Entry 6M6H (electron microscopy, 4.50 A resolution (low resolution: residue-level contacts below are approximate; hydrogen-bond / salt-bridge calls are withheld)); this record covers chains E and L of the 20 polymer chains in the assembly.

Chain E:
Name: Major capsid protein
Source organism: Human herpesvirus 2
Reference sequence: P89442 (MCP_HHV2H); numbering as in UniProt (aligned over 1-1374)
Sequence (1374 residues; each row starts with the number of its first residue):
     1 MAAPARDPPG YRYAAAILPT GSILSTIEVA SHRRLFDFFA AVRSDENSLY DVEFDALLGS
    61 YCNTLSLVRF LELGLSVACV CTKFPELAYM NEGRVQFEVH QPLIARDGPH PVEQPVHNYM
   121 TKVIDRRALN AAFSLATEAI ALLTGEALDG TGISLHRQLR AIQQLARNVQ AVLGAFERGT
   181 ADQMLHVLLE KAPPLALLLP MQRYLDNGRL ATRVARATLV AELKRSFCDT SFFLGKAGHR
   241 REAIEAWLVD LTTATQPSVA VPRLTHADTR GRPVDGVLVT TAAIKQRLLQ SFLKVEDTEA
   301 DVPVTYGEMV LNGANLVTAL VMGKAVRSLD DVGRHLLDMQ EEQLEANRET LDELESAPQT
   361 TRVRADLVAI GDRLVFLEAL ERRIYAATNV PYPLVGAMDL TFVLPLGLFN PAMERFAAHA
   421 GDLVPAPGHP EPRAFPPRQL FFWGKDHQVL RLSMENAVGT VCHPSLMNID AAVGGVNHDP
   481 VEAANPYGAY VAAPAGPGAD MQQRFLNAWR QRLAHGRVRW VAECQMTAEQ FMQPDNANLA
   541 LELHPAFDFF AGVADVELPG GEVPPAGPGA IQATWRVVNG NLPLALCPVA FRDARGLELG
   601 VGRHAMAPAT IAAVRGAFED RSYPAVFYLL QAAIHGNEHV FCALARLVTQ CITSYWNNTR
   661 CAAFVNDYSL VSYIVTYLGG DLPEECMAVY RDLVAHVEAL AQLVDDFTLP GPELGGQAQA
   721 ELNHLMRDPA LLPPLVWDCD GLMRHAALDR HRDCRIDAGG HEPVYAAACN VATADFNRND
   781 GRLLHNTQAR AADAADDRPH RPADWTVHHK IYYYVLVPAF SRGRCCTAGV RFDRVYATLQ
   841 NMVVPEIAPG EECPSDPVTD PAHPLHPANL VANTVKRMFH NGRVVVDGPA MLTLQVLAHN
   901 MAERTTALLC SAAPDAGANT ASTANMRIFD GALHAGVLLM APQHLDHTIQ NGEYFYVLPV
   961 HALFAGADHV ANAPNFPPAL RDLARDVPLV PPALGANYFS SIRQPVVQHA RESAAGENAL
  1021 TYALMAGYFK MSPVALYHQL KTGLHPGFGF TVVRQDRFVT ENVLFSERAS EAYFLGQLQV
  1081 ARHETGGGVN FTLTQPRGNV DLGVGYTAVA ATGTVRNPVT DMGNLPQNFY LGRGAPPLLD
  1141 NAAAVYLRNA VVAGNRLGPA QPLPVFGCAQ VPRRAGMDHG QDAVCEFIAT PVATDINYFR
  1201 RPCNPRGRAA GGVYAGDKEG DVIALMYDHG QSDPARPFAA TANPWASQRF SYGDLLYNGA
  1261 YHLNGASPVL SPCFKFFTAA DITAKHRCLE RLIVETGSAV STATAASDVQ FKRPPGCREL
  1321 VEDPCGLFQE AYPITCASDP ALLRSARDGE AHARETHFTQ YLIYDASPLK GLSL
Unresolved in the structure: 1-5, 209-211, 343-357
Disulfide bonds: Cys754-Cys910

Chain L:
Name: Small capsomere-interacting protein
Source organism: Human herpesvirus 2
Reference sequence: G9I257 (G9I257_HHV2); residue numbers follow UniProt; this construct covers 1-112
Sequence (112 residues; row label = number of the first residue in the row):
     1 MAAPQFHRPS TITADNVRAL GMRGLVLATN NAQFIMDNSY PHPHGTQGAV REFLRGQAAA
    61 LTDLGVTHAN NTFAPQPMFA GDAAAEWLRP SFGLKRTYSP FVVRDPKTPS TP
Unresolved in the structure: 1-2, 104-112

Interface between chain E and chain L:
Pairs across the interface (48; chain E residue first):
  Asp833(E) with Leu88(L)
  Arg834(E) with Glu86(L); Leu88(L); Pro90(L)
  Ala837(E) with Leu88(L); Arg89(L)
  Thr838(E) with Arg89(L); Pro90(L); Phe92(L)
  Asn841(E) with Arg89(L)
  Pro867(E) with Phe73(L); Tyr98(L); Ser99(L)
  Ala868(E) with Phe73(L)
  Leu870(E) with Gln76(L)
  Val871(E) with Leu94(L)
  Ala872(E) with Gln76(L); Pro77(L); Leu94(L)
  Asn873(E) with Ala83(L); Arg89(L); Pro90(L); Ser91(L); Phe92(L)
  Thr874(E) with Phe92(L)
  Arg877(E) with Leu94(L)
  Met878(E) with Phe92(L)
  His880(E) with Lys95(L); Thr97(L); Tyr98(L)
  Asn881(E) with Phe92(L); Gly93(L); Leu94(L); Lys95(L)
  His947(E) with Met78(L); Phe79(L); Ala80(L); Gly93(L)
  Thr948(E) with Ser91(L); Phe92(L); Gly93(L); Lys95(L)
  Gln950(E) with Ala80(L)
  Glu953(E) with Pro90(L); Ser91(L); Phe92(L)
  Tyr954(E) with Pro90(L); Phe92(L)
Other interface residues (no listed pair), chain E (22 interface residues in all): His866
Other interface residues (no listed pair), chain L (20 interface residues in all): Asp82

Overview:
22 residues of chain E and 20 residues of chain L are in contact.
Chain E is Major capsid protein and chain L is Small capsomere-interacting protein, both from Human
herpesvirus 2; the structure, Structure of HSV2 C-capsid portal vertex, was determined by electron microscopy
(same publication as 6M6G and 6M6I).
